Entry 9G8N (electron microscopy, 3.70 A resolution); this record covers chains O and K of the 13 polymer chains in the assembly.

# Chain O
Name: Exosome complex component RRP46
Source organism: Homo sapiens
UniProt: Q9NQT4 (EXOS5_HUMAN); numbering as in UniProt (aligned over 1-235)
Chain sequence (239 residues; each row starts with the number of its first residue; numbers below 1 keep their minus sign (Gly-3 is residue -3)):
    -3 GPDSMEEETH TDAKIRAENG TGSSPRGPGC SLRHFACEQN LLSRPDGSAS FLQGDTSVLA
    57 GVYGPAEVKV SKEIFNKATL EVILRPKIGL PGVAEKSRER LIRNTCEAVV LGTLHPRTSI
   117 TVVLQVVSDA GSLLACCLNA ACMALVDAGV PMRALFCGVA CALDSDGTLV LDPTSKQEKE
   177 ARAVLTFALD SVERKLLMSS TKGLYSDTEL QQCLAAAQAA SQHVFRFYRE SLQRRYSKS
Not modelled in the structure: -3 to 25, 234-235
Sequence notes: expression tag (-3 to 0)
Curated features (UniProtKB/Swiss-Prot):
  - modified residue: Ser20 (Phosphoserine)
  - natural variant: Thr101 (T101K: In CABAC), Thr114 (T114I: In CABAC), Met148 (M148T: In CABAC; uncertain significance), Leu206 (L206H: In CABAC)

# Chain K
Name: Exosome complex component RRP45
Source organism: Homo sapiens
UniProt: Q06265 (EXOS9_HUMAN); residues 1-439 here = UniProt positions 1-439
Chain sequence (443 residues; numbered -3 to 439; the number before each row is that of its first residue; numbers below 1 keep their minus sign (Gly-3 is residue -3)):
    -3 GPDSMKETPL SNCERRFLLR AIEEKKRLDG RQTYDYRNIR ISFGTDYGCC IVELGKTRVL
    57 GQVSCELVSP KLNRATEGIL FFNLELSQMA APAFEPGRQS DLLVKLNRLM ERCLRNSKCI
   117 DTESLCVVAG EKVWQIRVDL HLLNHDGNII DAASIAAIVA LCHFRRPDVS VQGDEVTLYT
   177 PEERDPVPLS IHHMPICVSF AFFQQGTYLL VDPNEREERV MDGLLVIAMN KHREICTIQS
   237 SGGIMLLKDQ VLRCSKIAGV KVAEITELIL KALENDQKVR KEGGKFGFAE SIANQRITAF
   297 KMEKAPIDTS DVEEKAEEII AEAEPPSEVV STPVLWTPGT AQIGEGVENS WGDLEDSEKE
   357 DDEGGGDQAI ILDGIKMDTG VEVSDIGSQD APIILSDSEE EEMIILEPDK NPKKIRTQTT
   417 SAKQEKAPSK KPVKRRKKKR AAN
Not modelled in the structure: -3 to 0, 354-439
Sequence notes: expression tag (-3 to 0)
Curated features (UniProtKB/Swiss-Prot):
  - modified residue: Ser65 (Phosphoserine), Lys297 (N6-acetyllysine), Ser306 (Phosphoserine), Ser346 (Phosphoserine), Ser392 (Phosphoserine), Ser394 (Phosphoserine)
  - cross-link (Glycyl lysine isopeptide (Lys-Gly)): Lys297 (interchain with G-Cter in SUMO1), Lys419 (interchain with G-Cter in SUMO2)
  - natural variant: Leu14 (L14P: In PCH1D), Arg161 to Asn439 (deletion: In PCH1D)
  - mutagenesis: Pro388 to Leu391 (Abolishes interaction with SETX), Ile390 to Leu391 (Abolishes interaction with SETX), Glu395 to Glu398 (Abolishes interaction with SETX)

# Chain O / chain K interface
Contacting residue pairs (72):
  Cys26(O) with Pro302(K)
  Ser27(O) with Lys300(K); Ala301(K); Pro302(K)
  Leu28(O) with Lys300(K); Ala301(K), hydrogen bond (backbone-backbone)
  Arg29(O) with Lys300(K)
  His30(O) with Lys297(K); Met298(K), hydrogen bond (side chain-backbone)
  Phe31(O) with Lys297(K); Met298(K), hydrogen bond (backbone-backbone)
  Ala32(O) with Ile288(K), hydrophobic; Phe296(K); Lys297(K)
  Cys33(O) with Thr294(K); Ala295(K); Phe296(K), hydrogen bond (backbone-backbone)
  Glu34(O) with Ile288(K); Thr294(K)
  Gln35(O) with Thr294(K), hydrogen bond (backbone-backbone)
  Leu38(O) with Arg54(K); Met85(K), hydrophobic; Asn140(K)
  Arg40(O) with Ala86(K); Ala87(K); Pro88(K); Asn140(K); His141(K); Glu211(K), salt bridge
  Leu48(O) with Ala285(K), hydrophobic; Ile288(K), hydrophobic
  Asp51(O) with Thr41(K)
  Leu55(O) with Met85(K), hydrophobic
  Tyr59(O) with Gln84(K); Met85(K), hydrogen bond (side chain-backbone); Ala86(K); Ala87(K), hydrogen bond (side chain-backbone); Pro88(K)
  Glu63(O) with Met1(K); Lys2(K)
  Ile79(O) with Gln84(K)
  Arg81(O) with Glu81(K), salt bridge
  Pro82(O) with His137(K)
  Lys83(O) with Asp135(K); His137(K)
  Ile84(O) with Ser60(K)
  Val119(O) with Met85(K), hydrophobic
  Gln121(O) with Leu56(K)
  Val123(O) with Phe284(K), hydrophobic
  Ser124(O) with Phe284(K)
  Asp203(O) with Ile316(K)
  Gln207(O) with Ala312(K); Ile315(K)
  Gln208(O) with Val308(K); Glu309(K), hydrogen bond; Ala312(K)
  Ala211(O) with Val308(K), hydrophobic
  Ala212(O) with Ile303(K); Val308(K)
  Ala215(O) with Ile303(K)
  Ala216(O) with Ile303(K)
  His219(O) with Ala301(K); Ile303(K)
  Phe223(O) with Phe296(K), hydrophobic
  Glu226(O) with Phe296(K); Met298(K)
  Arg230(O) with Asn290(K), hydrogen bond (side chain-backbone); Arg292(K), hydrogen bond (side chain-backbone); Ile293(K); Ala295(K), hydrogen bond (side chain-backbone); Phe296(K)
  Arg231(O) with Ile293(K)
Also at the interface, not in a pair above, chain O (49 interface residues in all): Leu37, Ser39, Pro41, Gly50, Ala62, Gly85, Leu86, Val122, Leu167, Thr204, Ser233
Also at the interface, not in a pair above, chain K (47 interface residues in all): Glu3, Asp42, Cys45, Lys52, Gln58, Asn79, Arg133, Leu139, Glu299, Thr305

# In short
The interface between chain O and chain K involves 49 residues on one side and 47 on the other; the contacts
include 11 hydrogen bonds and 2 salt bridges. Polar contacts include Arg40(O)-Glu211(K), Arg81(O)-Glu81(K) and
His30(O)-Met298(K). UniProt lists 8 mutagenesis sites on chain K.
Here chain O is Exosome complex component RRP46 and chain K is Exosome complex component RRP45, both from Homo
sapiens. Entry 9G8N (80S-bound human Ski2-exosome complex) was determined by electron microscopy (same
publication as 9G8P, 9G8Q and 9G8R).
